Entry 3QVP (X-ray diffraction, 1.20 A resolution); this record covers chain A.

Chain A:
Molecule: Glucose oxidase
Source organism: Aspergillus niger
Notes: EC 1.1.3.4
UniProt: P13006 (GOX_ASPNG); residues 1-583 here correspond to UniProt positions 23-605 (UniProt number = residue number + 22)
Amino-acid sequence (583 residues; row label = number of the first residue in the row):
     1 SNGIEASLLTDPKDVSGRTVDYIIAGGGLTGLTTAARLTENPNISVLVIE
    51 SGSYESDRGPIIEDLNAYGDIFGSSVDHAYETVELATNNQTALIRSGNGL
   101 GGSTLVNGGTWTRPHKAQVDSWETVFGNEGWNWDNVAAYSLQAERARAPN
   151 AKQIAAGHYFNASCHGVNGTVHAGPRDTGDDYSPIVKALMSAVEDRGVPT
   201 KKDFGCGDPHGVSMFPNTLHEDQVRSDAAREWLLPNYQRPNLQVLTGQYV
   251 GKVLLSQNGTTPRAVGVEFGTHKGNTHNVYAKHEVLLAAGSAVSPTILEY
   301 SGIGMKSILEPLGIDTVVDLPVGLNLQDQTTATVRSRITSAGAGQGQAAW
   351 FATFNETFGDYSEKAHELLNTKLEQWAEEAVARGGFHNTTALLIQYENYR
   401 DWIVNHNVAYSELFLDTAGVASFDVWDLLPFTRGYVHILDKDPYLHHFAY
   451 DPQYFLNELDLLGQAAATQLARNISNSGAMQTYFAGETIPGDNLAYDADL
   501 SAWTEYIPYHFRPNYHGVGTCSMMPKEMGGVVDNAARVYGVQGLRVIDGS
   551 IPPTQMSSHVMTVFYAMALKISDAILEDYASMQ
Not modelled in the structure: 1-2
Disulfides: Cys164-Cys206
Covalently attached groups: N-acetylglucosamine (NAG) linked to Asn89, Asn161, Asn355, Asn388
Ligand contacts: FAD (flavin-adenine dinucleotide): Ala25, Gly26, Gly27, Gly28, Leu29, Thr30, Gly31, Ile49, Glu50, Ser51, Tyr68, Phe72, His78, Tyr80, Arg95, Ser96, Gly97, Asn98, Gly99, Gly101, Gly102, Ser103, Thr104, Val106, Asn107, Gly108, Gly109, Thr110, Gln248, Tyr249, Val250, Ala288, Ala289, Gly290, Val293, Ile297, Tyr515, His516, Asp548, Gly549, His559, Val560, Met561, Phe564
Curated features (UniProtKB/Swiss-Prot):
  - active site: His516 (Proton acceptor)
  - binding site (FAD): Leu29, Thr30, Glu50, Ser103, Asn107, Gly108, Thr110, Val250, Gly549, Met561
  - binding site (O2): Arg537, Val538
  - glycosylation (N-linked (GlcNAc...) asparagine): Asn43, Asn89, Asn161, Asn168, Asn258, Asn355, Asn388, Asn473

Overview:
Ligands of chain A: flavin-adenine dinucleotide. N-acetylglucosamine is covalently linked to Asn89, Asn161,
Asn355 and Asn388. From UniProt: active-site residue His516, 10 FAD-binding residues and O2-binding residues
Arg537 and Val538.
Chain A is Glucose oxidase (Aspergillus niger); the structure, Crystal structure of glucose oxidase for space
group C2221 at 1.2 A resolution, was determined by X-ray diffraction (same publication as 3QSE, 3QSM, 3QSS and
3QVR).
